1J80 - chains A and B; structure by X-ray diffraction, 2.10 A resolution.

# Chain A
Protein: Ribonuclease pancreatic
Notes: EC 3.1.27.5; fragment: s peptide
UniProt: P61823 (RNAS1_BOVIN); residues 1-15 here correspond to UniProt positions 27-41 (UniProt number = residue number + 26)
Sequence (16 residues; numbered 1 to 16; the number before each row is that of its first residue):
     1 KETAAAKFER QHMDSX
Modified / non-standard residues: NH2 (amino group) at position 16
Sequence notes: amidation (16)
UniProt features mapped onto this chain:
  - active site: His12 (Proton acceptor)
  - binding site (substrate): Lys7, Arg10
  - glycosylation (N-linked (Glc) (glycation) lysine): Lys1, Lys7

# Chain B
Protein: Ribonuclease pancreatic
Source organism: Bos taurus
Notes: EC 3.1.27.5; fragment: s protein
UniProt: P61823 (RNAS1_BOVIN); residues 21-124 here correspond to UniProt positions 47-150 (UniProt number = residue number + 26)
Sequence (104 residues; numbered 21 to 124; the number before each row is that of its first residue):
    21 SSSNYCNQMM KSRNLTKDRC KPVNTFVHES LADVQAVCSQ KNVACKNGQT NCYQSYSTMS
    81 ITDCRETGSS KYPNCAYKTT QANKHIIVAC EGNPYVPVHF DASV
Disordered / not traced: 21-23
Disulfides: Cys26-Cys84, Cys40-Cys95, Cys58-Cys110, Cys65-Cys72
UniProt features mapped onto this chain:
  - active site: His119 (Proton donor)
  - binding site (substrate): Lys41 to Thr45, Lys66, Arg85
  - glycosylation: Asn34 (N-linked (GlcNAc...) asparagine), Lys37 (N-linked (Glc) (glycation) lysine), Lys41 (N-linked (Glc) (glycation) lysine)

# Chain A / chain B interface
Residue-residue contacts - 34 pairs, chain A then chain B:
  Ala4(A) - Val118(B)  hydrophobic
  Ala5(A) - Val116(B)  hydrophobic
  Ala5(A) - Pro117(B)
  Phe8(A) - Pro117(B)
  Phe8(A) - Val118(B)
  Phe8(A) - His119(B)
  Glu9(A) - Arg33(B)
  Glu9(A) - Leu51(B)
  Glu9(A) - Gln55(B)
  Arg10(A) - Arg33(B)  hydrogen bond (backbone-side chain)
  Arg10(A) - Asn34(B)  hydrogen bond
  Gln11(A) - Leu35(B)
  Gln11(A) - Lys41(B)
  Gln11(A) - Asn44(B)  hydrogen bond (backbone-side chain)
  Gln11(A) - Thr45(B)
  Gln11(A) - Phe46(B)
  His12(A) - Asn44(B)  hydrogen bond
  His12(A) - Thr45(B)  hydrogen bond (side chain-backbone)
  His12(A) - Phe46(B)
  His12(A) - Val47(B)  hydrogen bond (backbone-backbone)
  His12(A) - Phe120(B)
  Met13(A) - Arg33(B)  hydrogen bond (backbone-side chain)
  Met13(A) - Val47(B)
  Met13(A) - Glu49(B)
  Met13(A) - Leu51(B)  hydrophobic
  Met13(A) - Val54(B)  hydrophobic
  Asp14(A) - Tyr25(B)  hydrogen bond
  Asp14(A) - Met29(B)
  Asp14(A) - Val47(B)  hydrogen bond (backbone-backbone)
  Asp14(A) - His48(B)  salt bridge
  Ser15(A) - Val47(B)
  Ser15(A) - His48(B)
  Ser15(A) - Glu49(B)
  Ser15(A) - Ser50(B)
Interface residues without a listed pair, chain B (22 interface residues in all): Val108

# In short
10 residues of chain A face 22 of chain B across their interface; the contacts include 9 hydrogen bonds and 1
salt bridge. Polar contacts include Asp14(A)-His48(B), Arg10(A)-Arg33(B) and Arg10(A)-Asn34(B).
Chain A is Ribonuclease pancreatic and chain B is Ribonuclease pancreatic (Bos taurus); the structure,
Osmolyte Stabilization of RNase, was determined by X-ray diffraction (same publication as 1J7Z, 1J81 and
1J82).
